6ID8 - chains A and B; structure by X-ray diffraction, 2.90 A resolution.

Chain A:
Name: Hemagglutinin HA1 chain
Organism: Influenza A virus
Reference sequence: R4NN21 (R4NN21_9INFA); residues 1-321 here correspond to UniProt positions 19-339 (UniProt number = residue number + 18)
Sequence (321 residues; row label = number of the first residue in the row):
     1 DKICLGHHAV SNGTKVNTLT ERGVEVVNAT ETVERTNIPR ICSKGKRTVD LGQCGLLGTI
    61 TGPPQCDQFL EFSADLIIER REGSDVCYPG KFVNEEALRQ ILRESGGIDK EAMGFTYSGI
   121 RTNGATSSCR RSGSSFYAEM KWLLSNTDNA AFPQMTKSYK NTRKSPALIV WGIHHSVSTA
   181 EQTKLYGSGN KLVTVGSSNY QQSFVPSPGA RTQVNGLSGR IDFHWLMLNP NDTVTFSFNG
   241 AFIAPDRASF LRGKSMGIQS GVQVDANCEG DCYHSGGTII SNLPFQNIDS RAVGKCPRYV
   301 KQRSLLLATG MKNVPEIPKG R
Not modelled in the structure: 1-2, 317-321
Disulfide bonds: Cys42-Cys268, Cys54-Cys66, Cys87-Cys129, Cys272-Cys296
Glycans and other covalent adducts: N-acetylglucosamine (NAG) linked to Asn28, Asn231
Construct notes: engineered mutation Ser128 (Ala146 in R4NN21), Thr212 (Pro230 in R4NN21)

Chain B:
Name: Hemagglutinin HA2 chain
Organism: Influenza A virus
Reference sequence: R4NN21 (R4NN21_9INFA); residues 322-498 here correspond to UniProt positions 340-516 (UniProt number = residue number + 18)
Sequence (177 residues; numbered 322 to 498; the number before each row is that of its first residue):
   322 GLFGAIAGFI ENGWEGLIDG WYGFRHQNAQ GEGTAADYKS TQSAIDQITG KLNRLIEKTN
   382 QQFELIDNEF NEVEKQIGNV INWTRDSITE VWSYNAELLV AMENQHTIDL ADSEMDKLYE
   442 RVKRQLRENA EEDGTGCFEI FHKCDDDCMA SIRNNTYDHS KYREEAMQNR IQIDPVK
Not modelled in the structure: 322-327, 491-498
Disulfide bonds: Cys465-Cys469
Glycans and other covalent adducts: N-acetylglucosamine (NAG) linked to Asn403

How chain A and chain B interact:
Disulfides between the chains: Cys4(A)-Cys458(B)
Residue-residue contacts - 125 pairs, chain A then chain B:
  Ile3(A) - His347(B)
  Ile3(A) - Cys458(B)
  Ile3(A) - Phe459(B)  hydrogen bond (backbone-backbone)
  Cys4(A) - Phe345(B)
  Cys4(A) - Arg346(B)  hydrogen bond (backbone-backbone)
  Cys4(A) - Gly457(B)
  Cys4(A) - Cys458(B)  disulfide
  Leu5(A) - Ile331(B)
  Leu5(A) - Trp335(B)  hydrophobic
  Leu5(A) - Gly344(B)
  Leu5(A) - Met436(B)
  Leu5(A) - Tyr440(B)  hydrophobic
  Leu5(A) - Gly457(B)  hydrogen bond (backbone-backbone)
  Gly6(A) - Trp335(B)
  Gly6(A) - Tyr343(B)
  Gly6(A) - Gly344(B)
  Gly6(A) - Met436(B)
  His7(A) - Ala328(B)
  His7(A) - Ile331(B)
  His7(A) - Asn333(B)
  His7(A) - Gly334(B)
  His7(A) - Trp335(B)  hydrogen bond (backbone-backbone)
  His7(A) - Trp342(B)
  His8(A) - Trp335(B)
  His8(A) - Leu338(B)
  His8(A) - Gly341(B)
  His8(A) - Trp342(B)  hydrogen bond (backbone-backbone)
  Ala9(A) - Gly334(B)
  Ala9(A) - Trp335(B)
  Ala9(A) - Glu336(B)
  Val16(A) - Asn425(B)
  Asn17(A) - Ala422(B)
  Asn17(A) - Asn425(B)  hydrogen bond (backbone-side chain)
  Thr18(A) - Ala422(B)
  Thr18(A) - Asn425(B)
  Thr18(A) - Gln426(B)  hydrogen bond
  Thr18(A) - Ile429(B)
  Leu19(A) - Ala422(B)  hydrophobic
  Leu19(A) - Met423(B)
  Leu19(A) - Gln426(B)  hydrogen bond (backbone-side chain)
  Thr20(A) - Gln426(B)  hydrogen bond (backbone-side chain)
  Val24(A) - Ile429(B)  hydrophobic
  Val26(A) - Ile429(B)  hydrophobic
  Thr32(A) - Val421(B)
  Glu79(A) - Phe391(B)
  Arg80(A) - Phe391(B)
  Arg81(A) - Glu390(B)  salt bridge
  Arg81(A) - Phe391(B)
  Glu95(A) - Asn392(B)  hydrogen bond
  Glu96(A) - Asp388(B)
  Glu96(A) - Asn389(B)  hydrogen bond
  Glu96(A) - Val394(B)
  Arg99(A) - Asn389(B)
  Arg99(A) - Asn392(B)
  Gln100(A) - Leu386(B)
  Gln100(A) - Ile387(B)  hydrogen bond (side chain-backbone)
  Arg103(A) - Leu386(B)
  Arg103(A) - Asn389(B)
  Lys254(A) - Gln383(B)
  Met256(A) - Gln383(B)
  Met256(A) - Glu385(B)
  Gly257(A) - Leu386(B)
  Gln259(A) - Asn389(B)  hydrogen bond
  Gln259(A) - Glu390(B)  hydrogen bond (side chain-backbone)
  Gln259(A) - Phe391(B)
  Ser275(A) - Glu390(B)  hydrogen bond
  Asn282(A) - Ile377(B)
  Asn282(A) - Glu378(B)
  Asn282(A) - Lys379(B)
  Pro284(A) - Leu376(B)
  Phe285(A) - Ala417(B)  hydrophobic
  Phe285(A) - Leu420(B)  hydrophobic
  Ser290(A) - Arg406(B)
  Arg291(A) - Leu386(B)
  Arg291(A) - Asp388(B)  salt bridge
  Arg291(A) - Asn389(B)
  Arg291(A) - Glu390(B)  salt bridge
  Arg291(A) - Arg406(B)
  Val293(A) - Phe384(B)
  Val293(A) - Glu385(B)
  Val293(A) - Leu386(B)  hydrophobic
  Gly294(A) - Gln382(B)
  Gly294(A) - Gln383(B)
  Gly294(A) - Phe384(B)  hydrogen bond (backbone-backbone)
  Lys295(A) - Thr380(B)
  Lys295(A) - Asn381(B)
  Lys295(A) - Gln382(B)
  Cys296(A) - Thr380(B)
  Arg298(A) - Glu378(B)
  Arg298(A) - Trp413(B)
  Tyr299(A) - Thr410(B)
  Tyr299(A) - Trp413(B)
  Val300(A) - Trp413(B)
  Val300(A) - Ser414(B)
  Val300(A) - Ala417(B)  hydrophobic
  Lys301(A) - Thr410(B)
  Lys301(A) - Glu411(B)
  Lys301(A) - Ser414(B)  hydrogen bond (backbone-side chain)
  Gln302(A) - Ser414(B)  hydrogen bond (side chain-backbone)
  Gln302(A) - Glu418(B)
  Leu305(A) - Ala417(B)  hydrophobic
  Leu305(A) - Glu418(B)
  Leu305(A) - Val421(B)  hydrophobic
  Leu306(A) - Val421(B)
  Leu306(A) - Asn425(B)  hydrogen bond (backbone-side chain)
  Leu307(A) - Leu373(B)  hydrophobic
  Leu307(A) - Leu376(B)  hydrophobic
  Leu307(A) - Glu424(B)
  Leu307(A) - Asn425(B)
  Ala308(A) - Asn425(B)  hydrogen bond (backbone-side chain)
  Ala308(A) - Thr428(B)
  Thr309(A) - Trp342(B)
  Thr309(A) - Ile369(B)
  Thr309(A) - Leu373(B)
  Gly310(A) - Thr428(B)
  Met311(A) - Trp342(B)  hydrophobic
  Met311(A) - Tyr343(B)  hydrophobic
  Met311(A) - Ala432(B)  hydrophobic
  Val314(A) - Glu332(B)
  Val314(A) - Asn333(B)
  Val314(A) - Gly334(B)  hydrogen bond (backbone-backbone)
  Pro315(A) - Asn333(B)
  Pro315(A) - Glu336(B)
  Glu316(A) - Asn333(B)
  Glu316(A) - Glu336(B)
Interface residues without a listed pair, chain A (60 interface residues in all): Ser11, Glu104, Ser255, Ile258, Ser260, Ser281, Leu283, Lys312
Interface residues without a listed pair, chain B (61 interface residues in all): Leu419, Leu439, Val443, Met470

Summary:
The interface between chain A and chain B involves 60 residues on one side and 61 on the other, with 1
disulfide bond, 21 hydrogen bonds and 3 salt bridges. Polar pairs include Arg81(A)-Glu390(B),
Arg291(A)-Asp388(B) and Arg291(A)-Glu390(B). N-acetylglucosamine is covalently linked to Asn28(A) and
Asn231(A).
Here chain A is Hemagglutinin HA1 chain and chain B is Hemagglutinin HA2 chain, both from Influenza A virus.
Entry 6ID8 (Crystal structure of H7 hemagglutinin mutant H7-SVTL ( A138S, P221T) from the influenza virus
A/Anhui/1/2013 (H7N9)) was determined by X-ray diffraction, deposited together with 6ICW, 6ICX, 6ICY, 6ID2,
6ID3, 6ID5 and 4 further entries.
